Entry 3IH3 (X-ray diffraction, 2.35 A resolution); this record covers chain A.

# Chain A
Molecule: Transcriptional regulator, TetR family
Source organism: Thermotoga maritima
UniProt: Q9X0C0 (Q9X0C0_THEMA); residue numbers follow UniProt; this construct covers 1-200
Amino-acid sequence (202 residues; row label = number of the first residue in the row; numbers below 1 keep their minus sign (Gly-1 is residue -1)):
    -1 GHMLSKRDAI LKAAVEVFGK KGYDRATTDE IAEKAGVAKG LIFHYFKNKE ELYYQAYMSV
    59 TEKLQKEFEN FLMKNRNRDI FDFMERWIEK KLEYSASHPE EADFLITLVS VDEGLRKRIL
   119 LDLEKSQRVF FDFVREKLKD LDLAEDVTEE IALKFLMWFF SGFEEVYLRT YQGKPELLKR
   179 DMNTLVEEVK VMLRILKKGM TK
Modified positions: Mse1, Mse56, Mse71, Mse82, Mse155, Mse180, Mse190, Mse198 (selenomethionine; parent Met)
Sequence notes: expression tag (-1 to 0)

# Summary
Chain A is Transcriptional regulator, TetR family (Thermotoga maritima); the structure, TM1030 crystallized at
310K, was determined by X-ray diffraction together with 3IH2 and 3IH4 from the same study.
